Entry 1MEP (X-ray diffraction, 1.65 A resolution); this record covers chains A and B of the 4 polymer chains in the assembly.

== Chain A (and B) ==
Protein: Streptavidin
Organism: Streptomyces avidinii
Notes: fragment: Core streptavidin (residues 13-139); chain B of this document is another copy of the same molecule, construct and numbering; everything in this record applies to it too
UniProtKB: P22629 (SAV_STRAV); residues 13-139 here correspond to UniProt positions 37-163 (UniProt number = residue number + 24)
Sequence (127 residues; each row starts with the number of its first residue):
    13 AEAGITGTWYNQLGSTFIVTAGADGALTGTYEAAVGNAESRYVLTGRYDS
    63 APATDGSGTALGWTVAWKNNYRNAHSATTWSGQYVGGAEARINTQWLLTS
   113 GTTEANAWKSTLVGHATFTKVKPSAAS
Not modelled in the structure: 13-15, 135-139 (chain B: 13-15, 134-139)
Differences from the reference sequence: engineered mutation Ala45 (Ser69 in P22629), Ala128 (Asp152 in P22629)
Ligand contacts: biotin (BTN): Asn23, Leu25, Ser27, Tyr43, Ala45, Val47, Gly48, Asn49, Ala50, Trp79, Ala86, Ser88, Thr90, Trp92, Trp108, Leu110
UniProt features mapped onto this chain:
  - motif: Arg59 to Asp61 (Cell attachment site)
  - binding site (biotin): Tyr43, Tyr54, Trp92, Trp108, Trp120

== Interface between chain A and chain B ==
Pairs across the interface - 88 pairs, chain A then chain B:
  Val55(A) - Arg59(B)
  Thr57(A) - Thr57(B)  hydrogen bond
  Thr57(A) - Gly58(B)  hydrogen bond (side chain-backbone)
  Thr57(A) - Arg59(B)
  Gly58(A) - Thr57(B)  hydrogen bond (backbone-side chain)
  Arg59(A) - Val55(B)
  Arg59(A) - Thr57(B)
  Arg59(A) - Thr76(B)
  Arg59(A) - Ala78(B)
  Tyr60(A) - Ala78(B)
  Asp61(A) - Ala78(B)
  Asp61(A) - Asn85(B)  hydrogen bond
  Asp61(A) - His87(B)  salt bridge
  Ser62(A) - Lys80(B)
  Ala63(A) - Lys80(B)
  Ala63(A) - Asn85(B)  hydrogen bond (backbone-side chain)
  Ala63(A) - His87(B)
  Pro64(A) - His87(B)
  Ala65(A) - His87(B)
  Ser69(A) - Thr114(B)
  Ser69(A) - Thr115(B)
  Gly70(A) - Gly113(B)
  Gly70(A) - Thr114(B)  hydrogen bond (backbone-backbone)
  Ala72(A) - His87(B)
  Ala72(A) - Ser88(B)
  Ala72(A) - Ala89(B)
  Ala72(A) - Thr111(B)
  Leu73(A) - Ala89(B)
  Gly74(A) - Thr76(B)  hydrogen bond (backbone-side chain)
  Gly74(A) - Thr91(B)
  Trp75(A) - Thr76(B)  hydrogen bond (backbone-side chain)
  Thr76(A) - Arg59(B)
  Thr76(A) - Gly74(B)  hydrogen bond (side chain-backbone)
  Thr76(A) - Trp75(B)  hydrogen bond (side chain-backbone)
  Ala78(A) - Arg59(B)
  Ala78(A) - Tyr60(B)
  Lys80(A) - Asp61(B)
  Lys80(A) - Ser62(B)
  Lys80(A) - Ala63(B)
  Asn85(A) - Asp61(B)  hydrogen bond
  Asn85(A) - Ala63(B)  hydrogen bond (side chain-backbone)
  His87(A) - Asp61(B)  salt bridge
  His87(A) - Ala63(B)
  His87(A) - Pro64(B)
  His87(A) - Ala65(B)  hydrogen bond (side chain-backbone)
  His87(A) - Ala72(B)
  Ser88(A) - Ala72(B)
  Ala89(A) - Ala72(B)
  Ala89(A) - Leu73(B)
  Ala89(A) - Ser93(B)
  Thr91(A) - Gly74(B)
  Thr91(A) - Thr91(B)  hydrogen bond
  Thr91(A) - Trp92(B)
  Thr91(A) - Ser93(B)
  Trp92(A) - Thr91(B)
  Ser93(A) - Ala89(B)
  Ser93(A) - Thr91(B)
  Ser93(A) - Leu109(B)  hydrogen bond (side chain-backbone)
  Ser93(A) - Thr111(B)  hydrogen bond
  Gly94(A) - Thr111(B)  hydrogen bond (backbone-side chain)
  Gln95(A) - Ser112(B)
  Gln95(A) - Gly113(B)
  Gln95(A) - Thr114(B)  hydrogen bond
  Gln95(A) - Ser122(B)
  Arg103(A) - Glu116(B)  salt bridge
  Gln107(A) - Leu109(B)
  Gln107(A) - Thr123(B)
  Trp108(A) - Leu109(B)
  Leu109(A) - Ser93(B)  hydrogen bond (backbone-side chain)
  Leu109(A) - Gln107(B)
  Leu109(A) - Trp108(B)
  Leu109(A) - Leu109(B)  hydrophobic
  Thr111(A) - Ala72(B)
  Thr111(A) - Ser93(B)  hydrogen bond
  Thr111(A) - Gly94(B)
  Ser112(A) - Gln95(B)
  Gly113(A) - Ser69(B)
  Gly113(A) - Gly70(B)
  Gly113(A) - Ala72(B)
  Gly113(A) - Gln95(B)
  Thr114(A) - Ser69(B)
  Thr114(A) - Gly70(B)  hydrogen bond (backbone-backbone)
  Thr114(A) - Gln95(B)  hydrogen bond
  Thr115(A) - Ser69(B)
  Glu116(A) - Val97(B)
  Glu116(A) - Arg103(B)
  Ser122(A) - Gln95(B)
  Thr123(A) - Gln107(B)  hydrogen bond
Also at the interface, not in a pair above, chain A (45 interface residues in all): Gly68, Val77, Val97, Leu110, Ala119
Also at the interface, not in a pair above, chain B (45 interface residues in all): Asp67, Gly68, Leu110, Ala119

== In short ==
The chain A/chain B interface involves 45 residues from each chain, with 23 hydrogen bonds and 3 salt bridges.
Polar contacts include Asp61(A)-His87(B), Arg103(A)-Glu116(B) and Thr57(A)-Thr57(B). Chain A binds biotin.
UniProt lists 5 biotin-binding residues on chain A.
Chain A and chain B are both Streptavidin (Streptomyces avidinii); the structure, Crystal Structure of
Streptavidin Double Mutant S45A/D128A with Biotin: Cooperative Hydrogen-Bond Interactions in the
Streptavidin-Biotin System, was determined by X-ray diffraction (same publication as 1MK5).
